2WW9 - chains A and C of the 15 polymer chains in the assembly; structure by electron microscopy, 8.60 A resolution (very low resolution: no residue pairs are listed; an interface is given only as per-side residue counts).

Chain A:
Protein: Sec sixty-one protein homolog
From: Saccharomyces cerevisiae
Reference sequence: P38353 (SSH1_YEAST); residue numbers follow UniProt; this construct covers 1-490
Chain sequence (490 residues; each row starts with the number of its first residue):
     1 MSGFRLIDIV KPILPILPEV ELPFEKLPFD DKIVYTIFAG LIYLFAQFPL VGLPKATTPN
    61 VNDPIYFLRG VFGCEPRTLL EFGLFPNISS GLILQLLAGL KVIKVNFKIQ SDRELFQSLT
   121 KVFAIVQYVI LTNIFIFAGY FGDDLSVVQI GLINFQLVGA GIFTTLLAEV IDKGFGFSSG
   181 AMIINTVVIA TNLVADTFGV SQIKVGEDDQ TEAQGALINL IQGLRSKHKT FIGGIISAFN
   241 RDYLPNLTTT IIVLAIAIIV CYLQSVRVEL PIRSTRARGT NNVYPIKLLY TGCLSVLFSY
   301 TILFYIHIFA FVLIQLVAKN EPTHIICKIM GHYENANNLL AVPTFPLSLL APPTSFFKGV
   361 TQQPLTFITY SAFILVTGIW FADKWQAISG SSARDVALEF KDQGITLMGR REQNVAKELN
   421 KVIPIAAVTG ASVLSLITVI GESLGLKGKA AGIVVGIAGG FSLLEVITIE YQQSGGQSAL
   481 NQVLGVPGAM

Chain C:
Protein: Protein transport protein SEB2
From: Saccharomyces cerevisiae
Reference sequence: P52871 (SC6B2_YEAST); residue numbers follow UniProt; this construct covers 1-87
Chain sequence (87 residues; each row starts with the number of its first residue):
     1 MAASVPPGGQ RILQKRRQAQ SIKEKQAKQT PTSTRQAGYG GSSSSILKLY TDEANGFRVD
    61 SLVVLFLSVG FIFSVIALHL LTKFTHI
Unresolved in the structure: 1-57, 79-87

How chain A and chain C interact:
At this resolution (9 A) residue pairs are not listed: 20 residues of chain A and 12 of chain C lie at the interface.

Summary:
20 residues of chain A face 12 of chain C across their interface.
Chain A is Sec sixty-one protein homolog and chain C is Protein transport protein SEB2, both from
Saccharomyces cerevisiae; the structure, Cryo-EM structure of the active yeast Ssh1 complex bound to the yeast
80S ribosome, was determined by electron microscopy together with 2WWA and 2WWB from the same study.
